Entry 8FQC (electron microscopy, 3.20 A resolution); this record covers chains C1 and e1 of the 38 polymer chains in the assembly.

== Chain C1 ==
Protein: Baseplate hub protein, gp26
Organism: Agrobacterium phage Milano
UniProtKB: A0A482MFS1 (A0A482MFS1_9CAUD); numbering as in UniProt (aligned over 1-457)
Sequence (457 residues; row label = number of the first residue in the row):
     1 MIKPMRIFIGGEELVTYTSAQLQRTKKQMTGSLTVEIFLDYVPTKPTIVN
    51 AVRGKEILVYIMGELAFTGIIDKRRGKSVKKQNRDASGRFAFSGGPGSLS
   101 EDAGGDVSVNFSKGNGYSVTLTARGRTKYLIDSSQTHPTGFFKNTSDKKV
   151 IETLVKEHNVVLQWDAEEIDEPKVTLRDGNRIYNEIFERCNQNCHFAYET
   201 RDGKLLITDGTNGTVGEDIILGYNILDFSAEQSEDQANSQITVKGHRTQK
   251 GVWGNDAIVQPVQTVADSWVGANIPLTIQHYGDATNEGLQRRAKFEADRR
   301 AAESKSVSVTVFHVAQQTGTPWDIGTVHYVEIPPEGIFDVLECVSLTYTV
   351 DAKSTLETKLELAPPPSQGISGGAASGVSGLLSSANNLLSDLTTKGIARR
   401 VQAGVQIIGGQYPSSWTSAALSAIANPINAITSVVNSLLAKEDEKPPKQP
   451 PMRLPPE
Not modelled in the structure: 70-102, 315-321, 367-457

== Chain e1 ==
Protein: Baseplate Centerpiece, gp25
Organism: Agrobacterium phage Milano
UniProtKB: A0A482MFQ9 (A0A482MFQ9_9CAUD); residue numbers follow UniProt; this construct covers 1-398
Sequence (398 residues; numbered 1 to 398; the number before each row is that of its first residue):
     1 MAGPCYNPDAEYLPASFKGFSFDADSSDSDHGRNGAEAEFVFGERTGYAD
    51 LGIKIKSYQLRARFQTNDHIAQTNAFIAVLESPGPGLLVHPTRGTVFAAC
   101 RSARVTDSKVDAAGVTYVELDFVEANSVLSGFGLVGNLVALALAPIITAT
   151 EGSFKRHFSPDNIRYYNTEAVVSTMAQAVTQVQNAYLAISGNDTSQDKWT
   201 TVRDFRNVLIDEFTFYSPANAWNVLRNGFAILDAAATGSDKFNVLRNLIN
   251 WSSTHSDLDGESGDAENAIFTAVRVLSAAYLAKAYTETAATTVNEGLTQY
   301 DLIAAVLEQEAQIAKDDCHDNEFFLQIRAFAVDVARVMVNRAYNSPSLIV
   351 YAFPGTVHGLVAAWEIFGDAKRSRDLEARNNGSPWAVGPKIISERVRA
Not modelled in the structure: 1-2, 397-398

== How chain C1 and chain e1 interact ==
Contacting residue pairs (41; chain C1 residue first):
  Ile2(C1) with Ala49(e1), hydrophobic; Asp50(e1)
  Phe8(C1) with Asn137(e1)
  Gly11(C1) with Gly136(e1); Asn137(e1)
  Glu12(C1) with Leu134(e1); Val135(e1)
  Glu13(C1) with Val135(e1); Gly136(e1)
  Leu14(C1) with Leu134(e1), hydrophobic
  Val15(C1) with Gly133(e1); Val135(e1), hydrophobic
  Thr16(C1) with Phe132(e1)
  Ile37(C1) with Phe132(e1), hydrophobic
  Leu39(C1) with Gly131(e1); Phe132(e1), hydrophobic
  Asp40(C1) with Val128(e1); Ser130(e1)
  Thr47(C1) with Ser130(e1)
  Ile48(C1) with Gly131(e1)
  Asn50(C1) with Phe132(e1)
  Leu121(C1) with Phe132(e1), hydrophobic
  Leu221(C1) with Val41(e1), hydrophobic; Phe42(e1), hydrophobic
  Gly222(C1) with Val41(e1), hydrogen bond (backbone-backbone); Phe42(e1); Gly43(e1)
  Tyr223(C1) with Phe40(e1)
  Asn224(C1) with Phe40(e1)
  Ile225(C1) with Phe40(e1); Val41(e1), hydrogen bond (backbone-backbone)
  Leu226(C1) with Glu39(e1); Phe40(e1), hydrophobic; Val41(e1)
  Phe312(C1) with Ala38(e1), hydrophobic
  His313(C1) with Ala49(e1)
  Lys353(C1) with Gly35(e1); Leu51(e1)
  Ser354(C1) with Leu51(e1)
  Thr355(C1) with Ala36(e1); Leu51(e1)
Other interface residues (no listed pair), chain C1 (32 interface residues in all): Arg6, Gly10, Phe38, Val119, Asp351, Ala352
Other interface residues (no listed pair), chain e1 (24 interface residues in all): Asn34, Gly47, Tyr48, Val139

== In short ==
Chain C1 and chain e1 form an interface of 32 and 24 residues respectively, with 2 hydrogen bonds. Main-chain
hydrogen bonds include Gly222(C1)-Val41(e1) and Ile225(C1)-Val41(e1).
Here chain C1 is Baseplate hub protein, gp26 and chain e1 is Baseplate Centerpiece, gp25, both from
Agrobacterium phage Milano. Entry 8FQC (Structure of baseplate with receptor binding complex of Agrobacterium
phage Milano) was determined by electron microscopy together with 8FOP, 8FOU and 8FOY from the same study.
